PDB entry 1RF1 | X-ray diffraction, 2.53 A resolution | chains A and B of the 5 polymer chains in the assembly

Chain A:
Name: Fibrinogen alpha/alpha-E chain
Source organism: Homo sapiens
Notes: fragment: Fibrinogen alpha/alpha-E Chain
UniProtKB: P02671 (FIBA_HUMAN); residues 126-191 here correspond to UniProt positions 145-210 (UniProt number = residue number + 19)
Amino-acid sequence (66 residues; row label = number of the first residue in the row):
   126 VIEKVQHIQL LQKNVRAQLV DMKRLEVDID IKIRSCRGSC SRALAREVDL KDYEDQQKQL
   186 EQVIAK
Unresolved in the structure: 126, 191

Chain B:
Name: Fibrinogen beta chain
Source organism: Homo sapiens
Notes: fragment: Fibrinogen Bbeta Chain
UniProtKB: P02675 (FIBB_HUMAN); residues 149-461 here correspond to UniProt positions 179-491 (UniProt number = residue number + 30)
Amino-acid sequence (313 residues; each row starts with the number of its first residue):
   149 HQLYIDETVN SNIPTNLRVL RSILENLRSK IQKLESDVSA QMEYCRTPCT VSCNIPVVSG
   209 KECEEIIRKG GETSEMYLIQ PDSSVKPYRV YCDMNTENGG WTVIQNRQDG SVDFGRKWDP
   269 YKQGFGNVAT NTDGKNYCGL PGEYWLGNDK ISQLTRMGPT ELLIEMEDWK GDKVKAHYGG
   329 FTVQNEANKY QISVNKYRGT AGNALMDGAS QLMGENRTMT IHNGMFFSTY DRDNDGWLTS
   389 DPRKQCSKED GGGWWYNRCH AANPNGRYYW GGQYTWDMAK HGTDDGVVWM NWKGSWYSMR
   449 KMSMKIRPFF PQQ
Unresolved in the structure: 149-160, 460-461
UniProt features mapped onto this chain:
  - glycosylation: N364 (N-linked (GlcNAc...) asparagine)
Cystine bridges: C201-C286, C211-C240, C394-C407
Covalently attached groups: glycan linked to N364
Ion coordination: Ca2+: D381, D383, W385

Chain A / chain B interface:
Contacting residue pairs (70; chain A residue first):
  I133(A) with N164(B)
  L136(A) with L168(B), hydrophobic
  Q137(A) with N164(B)
  V140(A) with L172(B), hydrophobic
  Q143(A) with L172(B); L175(B)
  L144(A) with L175(B), hydrophobic
  M147(A) with K178(B); I179(B), hydrophobic; L182(B), hydrophobic
  K148(A) with D425(B), salt bridge
  R149(A) with W424(B), hydrogen bond (side chain-backbone); D425(B), hydrogen bond (side chain-backbone); M426(B); A427(B), hydrogen bond (side chain-backbone)
  E151(A) with K181(B), salt bridge; L182(B)
  V152(A) with Y417(B), hydrophobic; M426(B), hydrophobic
  D153(A) with R415(B), salt bridge; K428(B), salt bridge
  I154(A) with L182(B), hydrophobic; V186(B), hydrophobic
  I156(A) with R415(B)
  K157(A) with R415(B)
  I158(A) with Q189(B)
  R159(A) with D257(B); G258(B); S259(B); W418(B)
  S160(A) with G258(B), hydrogen bond (backbone-backbone); S259(B); D261(B)
  C161(A) with Q189(B); S259(B)
  R162(A) with D257(B), salt bridge; S259(B)
  G163(A) with C197(B), hydrogen bond (backbone-side chain); S259(B), hydrogen bond (backbone-backbone); N275(B), hydrogen bond (backbone-side chain)
  S164(A) with P196(B); C197(B), hydrogen bond (backbone-backbone)
  C165(A) with Y192(B); C193(B), disulfide; T195(B); P196(B); C197(B), hydrogen bond (backbone-backbone)
  S166(A) with Y192(B), hydrogen bond (side chain-backbone); T195(B), hydrogen bond (backbone-backbone); P196(B); C197(B)
  R167(A) with Q189(B); Y192(B)
  A168(A) with Q189(B)
  L169(A) with D185(B); Q189(B); Y192(B)
  R171(A) with L182(B); D185(B), salt bridge
  E172(A) with K181(B)
  D177(A) with N174(B), hydrogen bond; K178(B), salt bridge
  Y178(A) with K178(B)
  Q181(A) with I171(B); N174(B), hydrogen bond
  Q184(A) with V167(B); S170(B); I171(B)
  V188(A) with N164(B); V167(B), hydrophobic
Other interface residues (no listed pair), chain A (36 interface residues in all): V145, L185
Other interface residues (no listed pair), chain B (36 interface residues in all): V260, Y416, G430
Disulfides between the chains: C165(A)-C193(B)

Overview:
Chain A and chain B each contribute 36 residues to their interface, with 1 disulfide bond, 13 hydrogen bonds
and 7 salt bridges. Polar pairs include K148(A)-D425(B), E151(A)-K181(B) and D153(A)-R415(B). D381(B), D383(B)
and W385(B) coordinate Ca2+.
Chain A is Fibrinogen alpha/alpha-E chain and chain B is Fibrinogen beta chain, both from Homo sapiens; the
structure, Crystal Structure of Fragment D of gammaE132A Fibrinogen with the Peptide Ligand
Gly-His-Arg-Pro-amide, was determined by X-ray diffraction together with 1RF0 from the same study.
